6QZN - chains A and C; structure by X-ray diffraction, 1.64 A resolution.

# Chain A
Protein: Superoxide dismutase [Mn] 2, mitochondrial
From: Caenorhabditis elegans
Notes: EC 1.15.1.1
Reference sequence: P41977 (SODM2_CAEEL); residues 1-194 here correspond to UniProt positions 25-218 (UniProt number = residue number + 24)
Sequence (194 residues; row label = number of the first residue in the row):
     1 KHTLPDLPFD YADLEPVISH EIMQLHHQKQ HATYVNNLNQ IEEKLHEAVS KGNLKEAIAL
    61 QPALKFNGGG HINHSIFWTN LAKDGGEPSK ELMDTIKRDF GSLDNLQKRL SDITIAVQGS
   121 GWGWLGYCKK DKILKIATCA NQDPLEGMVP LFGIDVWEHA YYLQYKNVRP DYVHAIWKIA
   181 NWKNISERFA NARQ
Sequence notes: engineered mutation Gln-30 (His54 in P41977)
Modified / non-standard residues: Cys-128 (S-hydroxycysteine; CSO)
UniProt features mapped onto this chain:
  - binding site (Mn(2+)): His-26, His-74, Asp-155, His-159
Metal / ion sites: Mn2+: His-26, His-74, Asp-155, His-159

# Chain C
Protein: Superoxide dismutase [Mn] 2, mitochondrial
From: Caenorhabditis elegans
Notes: EC 1.15.1.1
Reference sequence: P41977 (SODM2_CAEEL); residues 1-194 here correspond to UniProt positions 25-218 (UniProt number = residue number + 24)
Sequence (195 residues; each row starts with the number of its first residue; numbering starts at 0):
     0 MKHTLPDLPF DYADLEPVIS HEIMQLHHQK QHATYVNNLN QIEEKLHEAV SKGNLKEAIA
    60 LQPALKFNGG GHINHSIFWT NLAKDGGEPS KELMDTIKRD FGSLDNLQKR LSDITIAVQG
   120 SGWGWLGYCK KDKILKIATC ANQDPLEGMV PLFGIDVWEH AYYLQYKNVR PDYVHAIWKI
   180 ANWKNISERF ANARQ
Sequence notes: initiating methionine (0); conflict Gln-30 (His54 in P41977)
Modified / non-standard residues: Cys-128 (S-hydroxycysteine; CSO)
UniProt features mapped onto this chain:
  - binding site (Mn(2+)): His-26, His-74, Asp-155, His-159
Metal / ion sites: Mn2+: His-26, His-74, Asp-155, His-159

# How chain A and chain C interact
Pairs across the interface (26):
  Leu-38(A) / Leu-54(C)  hydrophobic
  Leu-54(A) / Leu-38(C)  hydrophobic
  Leu-54(A) / Glu-42(C)
  Leu-54(A) / Gly-68(C)
  Leu-54(A) / Ile-72(C)  hydrophobic
  Lys-55(A) / Ile-72(C)
  Lys-55(A) / Leu-145(C)
  Lys-55(A) / Pro-150(C)
  Ile-58(A) / Leu-64(C)
  Ile-58(A) / Lys-65(C)
  Ile-58(A) / Gly-69(C)
  Ala-59(A) / Glu-146(C)
  Gln-61(A) / Gln-61(C)  hydrogen bond (backbone-side chain)
  Gln-61(A) / Leu-64(C)
  Gln-61(A) / Lys-65(C)
  Leu-64(A) / Ile-58(C)
  Leu-64(A) / Gln-61(C)
  Lys-65(A) / Ile-58(C)
  Lys-65(A) / Gln-61(C)
  Gly-68(A) / Leu-54(C)
  Gly-68(A) / Ile-58(C)
  Gly-69(A) / Ile-58(C)
  Ile-72(A) / Leu-54(C)  hydrophobic
  Ile-72(A) / Lys-55(C)
  Glu-146(A) / Ala-59(C)
  Pro-150(A) / Lys-55(C)
Interface residues without a listed pair, chain A (18 interface residues in all): His-2, Glu-42, His-71, Pro-144, Leu-145
Interface residues without a listed pair, chain C (18 interface residues in all): His-2, Pro-144, Met-148

# Overview
The chain A/chain C interface involves 18 residues from each chain, with 1 hydrogen bond. Its one
hydrogen-bonded contact is Gln-61(A)/Gln-61(C). Curated annotation (UniProt) lists 4 Mn2+-binding residues on
chain A; 4 Mn2+-binding residues on chain C.
Here chain A is Superoxide dismutase [Mn] 2, mitochondrial and chain C is Superoxide dismutase [Mn] 2,
mitochondrial, both from Caenorhabditis elegans. Entry 6QZN (H30 MnSOD-3 Mutant III) was determined by X-ray
diffraction.
